PDB entry 8HF1 | electron microscopy, 3.70 A resolution | chains C and D of the 13 polymer chains in the assembly

== Chain C ==
Protein: LD06392p
From: Drosophila melanogaster
Reference sequence: Q9VLW8 (Q9VLW8_DROME); residue numbers follow UniProt; this construct covers 186-311
Amino-acid sequence (126 residues; each row starts with the number of its first residue):
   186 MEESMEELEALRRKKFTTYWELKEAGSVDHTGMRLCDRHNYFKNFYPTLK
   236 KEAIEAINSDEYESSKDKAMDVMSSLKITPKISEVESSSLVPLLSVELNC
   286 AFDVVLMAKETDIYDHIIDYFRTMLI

== Chain D ==
Protein: Dicer-2, isoform A
From: Drosophila melanogaster
Notes: EC 3.1.21.1, 3.1.26.-, 3.1.26.3, 3.6.1.3
Reference sequence: A1ZAW0 (A1ZAW0_DROME); numbering as in UniProt (aligned over 2-1722)
Amino-acid sequence (1721 residues; numbered 2 to 1722; the number before each row is that of its first residue):
     2 EDVEIKPRGYQLRLVDHLTKSNGIVYLPTGSGKTFVAILVLKRFSQDFDK
    52 PIESGGKRALFMCNTVELARQQAMAVRRCTNFKVGFYVGEQGVDDWTRGM
   102 WSDEIKKNQVLVGTAQVFLDMVTQTYVALSSLSVVIIDECHHGTGHHPFR
   152 EFMRLFTIANQTKLPRVVGLTGVLIKGNEITNVATKLKELEITYRGNIIT
   202 VSDTKEMENVMLYATKPTEVMVSFPHQEQVLTVTRLISAEIEKFYVSLDL
   252 MNIGVQPIRRSKSLQCLRDPSKKSFVKQLFNDFLYQMKEYGIYAASIAII
   302 SLIVEFDIKRRQAETLSVKLMHRTALTLCEKIRHLLVQKLQDMTYDDDDD
   352 NVNTEEVIMNFSTPKVQRFLMSLKVSFADKDPKDICCLVFVERRYTCKCI
   402 YGLLLNYIQSTPELRNVLTPQFMVGRNNISPDFESVLERKWQKSAIQQFR
   452 DGNANLMICSSVLEEGIDVQACNHVFILDPVKTFNMYVQSKGRARTTEAK
   502 FVLFTADKEREKTIQQIYQYRKAHNDIAEYLKDRVLEKTEPELYEIKGHF
   552 QDDIDPFTNENGAVLLPNNALAILHRYCQTIPTDAFGFVIPWFHVLQEDE
   602 RDRIFGVSAKGKHVISINMPVNCMLRDTIYSDPMDNVKTAKISAAFKACK
   652 VLYSLGELNERFVPKTLKERVASIADVHFEHWNKYGDSVTATVNKADKSK
   702 DRTYKTECPLEFYDALPRVGEICYAYEIFLEPQFESCEYTEHMYLNLQTP
   752 RNYAILLRNKLPRLAEMPLFSNQGKLHVRVANAPLEVIIQNSEQLELLHQ
   802 FHGMVFRDILKIWHPFFVLDRRSKENSYLVVPLILGAGEQKCFDWELMTN
   852 FRRLPQSHGSNVQQREQQPAPRPEDFEGKIVTQWYANYDKPMLVTKVHRE
   902 LTPLSYMEKNQQDKTYYEFTMSKYGNRIGDVVHKDKFMIEVRDLTEQLTF
   952 YVHNRGKFNAKSKAKMKVILIPELCFNFNFPGDLWLKLIFLPSILNRMYF
  1002 LLHAEALRKRFNTYLNLHLLPFNGTDYMPRPLEIDYSLKRNVDPLGNVIP
  1052 TEDIEEPKSLLEPMPTKSIEASVANLEITEFENPWQKYMEPVDLSRNLLS
  1102 TYPVELDYYYHFSVGNVCEMNEMDFEDKEYWAKNQFHMPTGNIYGNRTPA
  1152 KTNANVPALMPSKPTVRGKVKPLLILQKTVSKEHITPAEQGEFLAAITAS
  1202 SAADVFDMERLEILGNSFLKLSATLYLASKYSDWNEGTLTEVKSKLVSNR
  1252 NLLFCLIDADIPKTLNTIQFTPRYTWLPPGISLPHNVLALWRENPEFAKI
  1302 IGPHNLRDLALGDEESLVKGNCSDINYNRFVEGCRANGQSFYAGADFSSE
  1352 VNFCVGLVTIPNKVIADTLEALLGVIVKNYGLQHAFKMLEYFKICRADID
  1402 KPLTQLLNLELGGKKMRANVNTTEIDGFLINHYYLEKNLGYTFKDRRYLL
  1452 QALTHPSYPTNRITGSYQELEFIGNAILDFLISAYIFENNTKMNPGALTD
  1502 LRSALVNNTTLACICVRHRLHFFILAENAKLSEIISKFVNFQESQGHRVT
  1552 NYVRILLEEADVQPTPLDLDDELDMTELPHANKCISQEAEKGVPPKGEFN
  1602 MSTNVDVPKALGDVLEALIAAVYLDCRDLQRTWEVIFNLFEPELQEFTRK
  1652 VPINHIRQLVEHKHAKPVFSSPIVEGETVMVSCQFTCMEKTIKVYGFGSN
  1702 KDQAKLSAAKHALQQLSKCDA
Unresolved in the structure: 1043-1168, 1560-1593
Sequence notes: conflict Asn-1217 (Asp in A1ZAW0), Asn-1476 (Asp in A1ZAW0)

== Interface between chain C and chain D ==
Residue-residue contacts - 19 pairs, chain C then chain D:
  Met-186(C) / Val-223(D)  hydrophobic
  Glu-187(C) / Val-221(D)
  Glu-187(C) / Lys-501(D)  salt bridge
  Glu-188(C) / Val-221(D)
  Glu-188(C) / Met-222(D)  hydrogen bond (backbone-backbone)
  Glu-188(C) / Val-223(D)
  Glu-188(C) / Ser-224(D)  hydrogen bond (side chain-backbone)
  Met-190(C) / Ile-515(D)  hydrophobic
  Met-190(C) / Ile-518(D)  hydrophobic
  Met-190(C) / Tyr-519(D)  hydrophobic
  Met-190(C) / Arg-522(D)
  Glu-191(C) / Tyr-519(D)
  Leu-193(C) / Arg-511(D)
  Leu-193(C) / Ile-515(D)  hydrophobic
  Glu-194(C) / Ile-515(D)
  Glu-194(C) / Tyr-519(D)
  Leu-196(C) / Glu-512(D)
  Arg-197(C) / Glu-512(D)  hydrogen bond (backbone-side chain)
  Arg-197(C) / Gln-516(D)
Interface residues without a listed pair, chain C (10 interface residues in all): Ser-189
Interface residues without a listed pair, chain D (14 interface residues in all): Glu-220, Arg-369

== Summary ==
Chain C and chain D form an interface of 10 and 14 residues respectively, with 3 hydrogen bonds and 1 salt
bridge. Polar contacts include Glu-187(C)/Lys-501(D), Glu-188(C)/Ser-224(D) and Arg-197(C)/Glu-512(D).
Here chain C is LD06392p and chain D is Dicer-2, isoform A, both from Drosophila melanogaster. Entry 8HF1
(DmDcr-2/R2D2/LoqsPD with 19bp-dsRNA in Trimer state) was determined by electron microscopy, deposited
together with 8HF0.
